PDB entry 5MMM | electron microscopy, 3.40 A resolution | chains a and d of the 61 polymer chains in the assembly

== Chain a ==
Molecule: 16S ribosomal RNA
From: Spinacia oleracea
Sequence (1491 nucleotides; each row starts with the number of its first residue):
     1 UCUCAUGGAG AGUUCGAUCC UGGCUCAGGA UGAACGCUGG CGGCAUGCUU AACACAUGCA
    61 AGUCGGACGG GAAGUGGUGU UUCCAGUGGC GGACGGGUGA GUAACGCGUA AGAACCUGCC
   121 CUUGGGAGGG GAACAACAGC UGGAAACGGC UGCUAAUACC CCGUAGGCUG AGAAGCAAAA
   181 GGAGGAAUCC GCCCGAGGAG GGGCUCGCGU CUGAUUAGCU AGUUGGUGAG GUAAUAGCUU
   241 ACCAAGGCGA UGAUCAGUAG CUGGUCCGAG AGGAUGAUCA GCCACACUGG GACUGAGACA
   301 CGGCCCAGAC UCCUACGGGA GGCAGCAGUG GGGAAUUUUC CGCAAUGGGC GAAAGCCUGA
   361 CGGAGCAAUG CCGCGUGGAG GCAGAAGGCC CACGGGUCGU GAACUUCUUU UCCCGGAGAA
   421 GAAGCAAUGA CGGUAUCCGG GGAAUAAGCA UCGGCUAACU CUGUGCCAGC AGCCGCGGUA
   481 AGACAGAGGA UGCAAGCGUU AUCCGGAAUG AUUGGGCGUA AAGCGUCUGU AGGUGGCUUU
   541 UUAAGUCCGC CGUCAAAUCC CAGGGCUCAA CCCUGGACAG GCGGUGGAAA CUACCAAGCU
   601 GGAGUACGGU AGGGGCAGAG GGAAUUUCCG GUGGAGCGGU GAAAUGCGUA GAGAUCGGAA
   661 AGAACACCAA CGGCGAAAGC ACUCUGCUGG GCCGACACUG ACACUGAGAG ACGAAAGCUA
   721 GGGGAGCGAA UGGGAUUAGA UACCCCAGUA GUCCUAGCCG UAAACGAUGG AUACUAGGCG
   781 CUGUGCGUAU CGACCCGUGC AGUGUUGUAG CUAACGCGUU AAGUAUCCCG CCUGGGGAGU
   841 ACGUUCGCAA GAAUGAAACU CAAAGGAAUU GACGGGGGCC CGCACAAGCG GUGGAGCAUG
   901 UGGUUUAAUU CGAUGCAAAG CGAAGAACCU UACCAGGGCU UGACAUGCCG CGAAUCCUCU
   961 UGAAAGAGAG GGGUGCCUUC GGGAACGCGG ACACAGGUGG UGCAUGGCUG UCGUCAGCUC
  1021 GUGCCGUAAG GUGUUGGGUU AAGUCCCGCA ACGAGCGCAA CCCUCGUGUU UAGUUGCCAA
  1081 CGUUGAGUUU GGAACCCUGA ACAGACUGCC GGUGAUAAGC CGGAGGAAGG UGAGGAUGAC
  1141 GUCAAGUCAU CAUGCCCCUU AUGCCCUGGG CGACACACGU GCUACAAUGG CCGGGACAAA
  1201 GGGUCGCGAU CCCGCGAGGG UGAGCUAACC CCAAAAACCC GUCCUCAGUU CGGAUUGCAG
  1261 GCUGCAACUC GCCUGCAUGA AGCCGGAAUC GCUAGUAAUC GCCGGUCAGC CAUACGGCGG
  1321 UGAAUUCGUU CCCGGGCCUU GUACACACCG CCCGUCACAC UAUGGGAGCU GGCCAUGCCC
  1381 GAAGUCGUUA CCUUAACCGC AAGGAGGGGG AUGCCGAAGG CAGGGCUAGU GACUGGAGUG
  1441 AAGUCGUAAC AAGGUAGCCG UACUGGAAGG UGCGGCUGGA UCACCUCCUU U
Disordered / not traced: 1485-1491
Metal / ion sites: Mg2+ site 1 near G22 (its only coordinating residue here); Mg2+ site 2 near A34 (its only coordinating residue here); Mg2+ site 3: U49, G99; Mg2+ site 4 near A54 (its only coordinating residue here); Mg2+ site 5 near U57 (its only coordinating residue here); Mg2+ site 6 near A67 (its only coordinating residue here); Mg2+ site 7 near A85 (its only coordinating residue here); Mg2+ site 8: A93, G302; Mg2+ site 9 near C94 (its only coordinating residue here); Mg2+ site 10 near G95 (its only coordinating residue here); Mg2+ site 11 near G97 (its only coordinating residue here); Mg2+ site 12: A100, G101, G260; 87 more Mg2+ sites not listed

== Chain d ==
Molecule: 30S ribosomal protein S4, chloroplastic
From: Spinacia oleracea
Reference sequence: P13788 (RR4_SPIOL); numbering as in UniProt (aligned over 1-201)
Amino-acid sequence (201 residues; each row starts with the number of its first residue):
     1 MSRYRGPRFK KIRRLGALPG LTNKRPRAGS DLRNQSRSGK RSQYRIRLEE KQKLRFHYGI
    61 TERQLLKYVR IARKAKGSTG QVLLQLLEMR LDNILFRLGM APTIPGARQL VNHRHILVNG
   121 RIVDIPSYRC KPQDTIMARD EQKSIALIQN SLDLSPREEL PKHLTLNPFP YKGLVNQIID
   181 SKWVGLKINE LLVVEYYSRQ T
Disordered / not traced: 1, 201

== How chain a and chain d interact ==
Residue-residue contacts (108):
  A5(a) with Lys76(d), salt bridge to the phosphate
  U6(a) with Arg73(d), hydrogen bond to the sugar; Gly77(d), hydrogen bond to the base; Thr79(d), hydrogen bond to the base
  G7(a) with Arg73(d), phosphate contact
  A9(a) with Glu195(d), hydrogen bond to the base; Ser198(d), base contact; Arg199(d), sugar contact
  G28(a) with Arg199(d), hydrogen bond to the sugar; Gln200(d), phosphate contact
  G29(a) with Gln200(d), phosphate contact
  C372(a) with Arg63(d), salt bridge to the phosphate; Lys67(d), hydrogen bond to the phosphate
  G373(a) with Gln64(d), phosphate contact; Lys67(d), salt bridge to the phosphate; Ile125(d), sugar contact; Ser127(d), phosphate contact
  C374(a) with Gln64(d), phosphate contact; Asn112(d), hydrogen bond to the phosphate; Pro126(d), sugar contact; Ser127(d), hydrogen bond to the phosphate
  G375(a) with Ser2(d), hydrogen bond to the base; Arg3(d), phosphate contact; Arg108(d), salt bridge to the phosphate; Asn112(d), hydrogen bond to the phosphate; Pro126(d), phosphate contact
  U376(a) with Ser2(d), hydrogen bond to the base; Arg3(d), salt bridge to the phosphate; Arg5(d), sugar contact
  G377(a) with Arg3(d), phosphate contact; Arg5(d), salt bridge to the phosphate; Gln109(d), hydrogen bond to the base
  G378(a) with Arg3(d), salt bridge to the phosphate; Pro105(d), sugar contact; Gly106(d), hydrogen bond to the phosphate; Gln109(d), sugar contact
  A379(a) with Arg8(d), salt bridge to the phosphate; Pro102(d), sugar contact; Thr103(d), hydrogen bond to the phosphate; Pro105(d), phosphate contact
  G380(a) with Arg8(d), salt bridge to the phosphate; Asn23(d), phosphate contact; Lys24(d), phosphate contact
  G381(a) with Lys24(d), salt bridge to the phosphate
  A383(a) with Arg27(d), base contact
  G395(a) with Arg33(d), hydrogen bond to the phosphate
  G396(a) with Ser30(d), phosphate contact; Arg33(d), salt bridge to the phosphate; Asn34(d), hydrogen bond to the sugar
  U397(a) with Gly29(d), phosphate contact; Ser30(d), hydrogen bond to the phosphate; Asp31(d), phosphate contact
  G399(a) with Pro7(d), phosphate contact; Lys10(d), salt bridge to the phosphate
  U400(a) with Phe9(d), phosphate contact; Arg13(d), salt bridge to the phosphate; Lys24(d), hydrogen bond to the sugar
  G401(a) with Pro7(d), phosphate contact; Arg8(d), salt bridge to the phosphate; Phe9(d), hydrogen bond to the phosphate
  C407(a) with Leu147(d), sugar contact
  U408(a) with Gln109(d), base contact; His113(d), hydrogen bond to the sugar; His115(d), hydrogen bond to the phosphate; Lys143(d), phosphate contact; Leu147(d), sugar contact
  U409(a) with His113(d), sugar contact; His115(d), salt bridge to the phosphate
  U410(a) with Asn112(d), sugar contact; His113(d), sugar contact; Arg114(d), phosphate contact; Asp124(d), sugar contact
  U411(a) with Arg114(d), salt bridge to the phosphate
  C437(a) with Arg114(d), salt bridge to the phosphate
  C438(a) with Arg139(d), salt bridge to the phosphate
  A443(a) with Gln109(d), base contact
  A447(a) with Arg5(d), base contact
  U456(a) with Tyr44(d), sugar contact
  A457(a) with Arg14(d), hydrogen bond to the sugar; Ser42(d), hydrogen bond to the phosphate; Tyr44(d), sugar contact; Arg45(d), sugar contact
  A458(a) with Arg45(d), salt bridge to the phosphate
  A490(a) with Lys10(d), salt bridge to the phosphate
  U491(a) with Lys10(d), phosphate contact; Lys11(d), salt bridge to the phosphate; Arg14(d), hydrogen bond to the phosphate
  G492(a) with Lys11(d), salt bridge to the phosphate; Arg14(d), salt bridge to the phosphate; Leu48(d), phosphate contact; Gln52(d), hydrogen bond to the phosphate
  C493(a) with Lys51(d), salt bridge to the phosphate; Gln52(d), phosphate contact; Arg55(d), salt bridge to the phosphate; Glu62(d), sugar contact; Tyr196(d), phosphate contact
  A494(a) with Arg55(d), salt bridge to the phosphate; Thr61(d), phosphate contact; Glu62(d), hydrogen bond to the phosphate; Arg63(d), hydrogen bond to the phosphate
  A495(a) with Ser2(d), phosphate contact
  C497(a) with Arg63(d), salt bridge to the phosphate
  C560(a) with Lys74(d), salt bridge to the phosphate
  U567(a) with Ile122(d), base contact; Val123(d), base contact; Asp124(d), hydrogen bond to the base
  C568(a) with Ile125(d), sugar contact
  A569(a) with Lys67(d), hydrogen bond to the sugar
Other interface residues (no listed pair), chain a (54 interface residues in all): G8, A27, A30, C371, C398, C459, G496, C561
Other interface residues (no listed pair), chain d (65 interface residues in all): Tyr4, Leu21, Ser38, Arg70, Arg121, Tyr128

== In short ==
Chain a and chain d form an interface of 54 and 65 residues respectively, with 29 hydrogen bonds and 28 salt
bridges. Among the polar pairs are U6(a)-Gly77(d), U6(a)-Thr79(d) and A9(a)-Glu195(d). U49(a) and G99(a)
coordinate Mg2+ site 3. A93(a) and G302(a) coordinate Mg2+ site 8.
Here chain a is 16S ribosomal RNA and chain d is 30S ribosomal protein S4, chloroplastic, both from Spinacia
oleracea. Entry 5MMM (Structure of the 70S chloroplast ribosome) was determined by electron microscopy,
deposited together with 5MMI and 5MMJ.
